4BTJ - chain A; structure by X-ray diffraction, 2.16 A resolution.

[Chain A]
Molecule: Tau-tubulin kinase 1
From: Homo sapiens
Notes: EC 2.7.11.1, 2.7.11.26; fragment: kinase domain, residues 1-313
Reference sequence: Q5TCY1 (TTBK1_HUMAN); residues 25-337 here correspond to UniProt positions 1-313 (UniProt number = residue number - 24)
Sequence (337 residues; row label = number of the first residue in the row):
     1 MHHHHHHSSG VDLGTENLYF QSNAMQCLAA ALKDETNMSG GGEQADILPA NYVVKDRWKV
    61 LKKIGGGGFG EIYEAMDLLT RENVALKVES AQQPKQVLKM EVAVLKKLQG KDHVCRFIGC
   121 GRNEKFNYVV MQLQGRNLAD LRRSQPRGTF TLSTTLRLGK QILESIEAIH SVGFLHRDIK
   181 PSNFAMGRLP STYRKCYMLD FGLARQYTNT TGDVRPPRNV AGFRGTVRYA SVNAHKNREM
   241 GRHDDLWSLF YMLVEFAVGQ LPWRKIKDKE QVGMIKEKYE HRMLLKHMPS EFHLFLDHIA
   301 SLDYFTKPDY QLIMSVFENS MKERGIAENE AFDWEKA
Disordered / not traced: 1-44, 337
Differences from the reference sequence: expression tag (1-24)
Ligand contacts: ADP (adenosine-5'-diphosphate): Ile64, Gly65, Gly66, Gly68, Ile72, Ala85, Lys87, Cys115, Met131, Gln132, Leu133, Gln134, Gly135, Asn137, Lys180, Ser182, Asn183, Leu199, Asp200
Curated features (UniProtKB/Swiss-Prot):
  - active site: Asp178 (Proton acceptor)
  - binding site (ATP): Ile64 to Ile72, Lys87

[In short]
Bound to chain A: ADP. From UniProt: active-site residue Asp178 and 10 ATP-binding residues.
Chain A is Tau-tubulin kinase 1 (Homo sapiens); the structure, TTBK1 in complex with ATP, was determined by
X-ray diffraction, deposited together with 4BTK and 4BTM.
